Entry 4DWP (X-ray diffraction, 2.35 A resolution); this record covers chains A and C of the 3 polymer chains in the assembly.

Chain A:
Protein: Protelomerase
From: Agrobacterium tumefaciens
UniProtKB: Q7CWV1 (Q7CWV1_AGRT5); numbering as in UniProt (aligned over 103-421)
Sequence (462 residues; numbered -19 to 442; the number before each row is that of its first residue; numbers below 1 keep their minus sign (Mse-19 is residue -19)):
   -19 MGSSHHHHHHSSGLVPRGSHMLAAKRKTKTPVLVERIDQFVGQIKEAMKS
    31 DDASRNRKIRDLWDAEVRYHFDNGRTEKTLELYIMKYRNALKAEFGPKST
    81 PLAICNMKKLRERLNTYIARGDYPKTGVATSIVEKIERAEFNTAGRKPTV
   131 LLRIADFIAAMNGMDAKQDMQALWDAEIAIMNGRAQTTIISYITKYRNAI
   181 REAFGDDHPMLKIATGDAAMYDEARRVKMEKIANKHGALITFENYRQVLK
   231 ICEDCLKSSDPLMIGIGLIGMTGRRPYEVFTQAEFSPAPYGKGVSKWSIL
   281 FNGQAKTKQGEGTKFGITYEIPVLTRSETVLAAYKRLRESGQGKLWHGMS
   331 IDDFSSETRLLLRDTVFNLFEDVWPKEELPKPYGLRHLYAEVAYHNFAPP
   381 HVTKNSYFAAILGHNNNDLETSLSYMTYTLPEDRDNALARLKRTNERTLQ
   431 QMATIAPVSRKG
Unresolved in the structure: -19 to 102, 422-442
Construct notes: expression tag (-19 to 102, 422-442)
Modified positions: Mse-19, Mse1, Mse28, Mse65, Mse87, Mse432 (selenomethionine); Mse141, Mse144, Mse150, Mse161, Mse190, Mse200, Mse209, Mse243, Mse251, Mse329, Mse406 (selenomethionine; parent Met); Tyr405 (o-phosphotyrosine; PTR)
Reported in the primary citation:
  - binding site for the 19-nt DNA strand: Tyr201
  - catalytic residues: Lys286, Arg366, His394 (by similarity / conservation)
  - mutagenesis - Y201A, R205A: abolished catalytic activity on hairpin products
  - mutagenesis - Y201A, R205A: unchanged catalytic activity on DNA cutting

Chain C:
Molecule: 15-nt DNA strand
Sequence (15 nucleotides; numbered 0 to 14; the number before each row is that of its first residue; numbering starts at 0):
     0 TTACAATAACAATAT
Unresolved in the structure: 14

Chain A / chain C interface:
Pairs across the interface (38):
  Ala119(A) - DA7(C)  phosphate contact
  Asn122(A) - DT6(C)  hydrogen bond to the phosphate
  Asn122(A) - DA7(C)  hydrogen bond to the phosphate
  Ala124(A) - DA5(C)  sugar contact
  Ala124(A) - DT6(C)  sugar contact
  Gly125(A) - DA5(C)  base contact
  Gly125(A) - DT6(C)  sugar contact
  Arg126(A) - DT6(C)  hydrogen bond to the base
  Arg126(A) - DA7(C)  base contact
  Arg126(A) - DA8(C)  hydrogen bond to the phosphate
  Lys127(A) - DA7(C)  phosphate contact
  Lys127(A) - DA8(C)  sugar contact
  Pro128(A) - DA7(C)  phosphate contact
  Pro128(A) - DA8(C)  phosphate contact
  Thr129(A) - DA8(C)  sugar contact
  Val130(A) - DA8(C)  hydrogen bond to the phosphate
  Val130(A) - DC9(C)  phosphate contact
  Leu131(A) - DA8(C)  hydrogen bond to the phosphate
  Arg164(A) - DC9(C)  phosphate contact
  Arg164(A) - DA10(C)  salt bridge to the phosphate
  Ala165(A) - DA10(C)  hydrogen bond to the phosphate
  Ala165(A) - DA11(C)  phosphate contact
  Thr167(A) - DA10(C)  sugar contact
  Thr167(A) - DA11(C)  base contact
  Thr167(A) - DT12(C)  base contact
  Thr168(A) - DC9(C)  sugar contact
  Thr168(A) - DA10(C)  hydrogen bond to the phosphate
  Ser171(A) - DA11(C)  hydrogen bond to the base
  Tyr172(A) - DA8(C)  sugar contact
  Tyr172(A) - DC9(C)  hydrogen bond to the phosphate
  Lys208(A) - DA13(C)  base contact
  Lys211(A) - DT12(C)  salt bridge to the phosphate
  Lys286(A) - DA13(C)  hydrogen bond to the base
  Tyr363(A) - DA13(C)  sugar contact
  His367(A) - DA13(C)  salt bridge to the phosphate
  Thr401(A) - DA13(C)  phosphate contact
  Ser404(A) - DA13(C)  sugar contact
  Tyr405(A) - DA13(C)  covalent bond
Also at the interface, not in a pair above, chain A (27 interface residues in all): Ser336, Leu340, His394

Summary:
27 residues of chain A face 9 of chain C across their interface, with 1 covalent bond, 11 hydrogen bonds and 3
salt bridges. Polar contacts include Arg126(A)-DT6(C), Ser171(A)-DA11(C) and Lys286(A)-DA13(C). From the
paper: catalytic residues Lys286(A), Arg366(A) and His394(A); Y201A and R205A of chain A abolish catalytic
activity on hairpin products.
Chain A is Protelomerase (Agrobacterium tumefaciens) and chain C is a 15-nt DNA strand; the structure, SeMet
protelomerase tela covalently complexed with substrate DNA, was determined by X-ray diffraction, deposited
together with 4E0G, 4E0J, 4E0P, 4E0Y, 4E0Z and 4E10.
